Entry 3F3V (X-ray diffraction, 2.60 A resolution); this record covers chain A.

== Chain A ==
Name: Proto-oncogene tyrosine-protein kinase Src
Source organism: Gallus gallus
Notes: EC 2.7.10.2; fragment: Kinase Domain
Reference sequence: P00523 (SRC_CHICK); numbering as in UniProt (aligned over 251-533)
Chain sequence (286 residues; row label = number of the first residue in the row):
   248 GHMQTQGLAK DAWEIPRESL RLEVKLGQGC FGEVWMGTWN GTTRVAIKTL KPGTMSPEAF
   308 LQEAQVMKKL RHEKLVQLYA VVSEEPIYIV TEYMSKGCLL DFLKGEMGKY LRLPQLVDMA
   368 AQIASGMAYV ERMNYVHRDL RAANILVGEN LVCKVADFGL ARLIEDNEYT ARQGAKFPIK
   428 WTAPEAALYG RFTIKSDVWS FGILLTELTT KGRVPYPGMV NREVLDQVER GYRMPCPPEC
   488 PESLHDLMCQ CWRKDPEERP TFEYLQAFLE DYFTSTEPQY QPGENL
Not modelled in the structure: 248-256, 408-423
Differences from the reference sequence: expression tag (248-250); engineered mutation Cys345 (Ser in P00523)
Ligand contacts: 1BU (1-{4-[(6-aminoquinazolin-4-yl)amino]phenyl}-3-[3-tert-butyl-1-(3-methylphenyl)-1H-pyrazol-5-yl]urea): Leu273, Val281, Ala293, Lys295, Glu310, Val313, Met314, Leu317, Leu322, Val323, Thr338, Glu339, Tyr340, Met341, Gly344, Tyr382, His384, Leu393, Val402, Ala403, Asp404, Phe405, Gly406
Curated features (UniProtKB/Swiss-Prot):
  - active site: Asp386 (Proton acceptor)
  - binding site (ATP): Leu273 to Val281, Lys295
  - modified residue: Tyr416 (Phosphotyrosine), Tyr436 (Phosphotyrosine), Cys498 (S-nitrosocysteine), Tyr527 (Phosphotyrosine)
  - mutagenesis: Cys498 (C498A: Significant reduction in S-nitrosylation), Tyr527 (Y527F: Constitutively active)

== Summary ==
Chain A binds compound 1BU. Curated annotation (UniProt) lists active-site residue Asp386, 10 ATP-binding
residues and 2 mutagenesis sites.
Chain A is Proto-oncogene tyrosine-protein kinase Src (Gallus gallus); the structure, Kinase domain of cSrc in
complex with inhibitor RL45 (Type II), was determined by X-ray diffraction (same publication as 3F3W and
3G5D).
